Entry 8V5M (electron microscopy, 9.22 A resolution (very low resolution: no residue pairs are listed; an interface is given only as per-side residue counts)); this record covers chains A and C of the 4 polymer chains in the assembly.

Chain A:
Protein: DNA polymerase alpha catalytic subunit
Organism: Xenopus laevis
Notes: EC 2.7.7.7
Reference sequence: Q9DE46 (DPOLA_XENLA); residue numbers follow UniProt; this construct covers 335-1458
Amino-acid sequence (1127 residues; numbered 332 to 1458; the number before each row is that of its first residue):
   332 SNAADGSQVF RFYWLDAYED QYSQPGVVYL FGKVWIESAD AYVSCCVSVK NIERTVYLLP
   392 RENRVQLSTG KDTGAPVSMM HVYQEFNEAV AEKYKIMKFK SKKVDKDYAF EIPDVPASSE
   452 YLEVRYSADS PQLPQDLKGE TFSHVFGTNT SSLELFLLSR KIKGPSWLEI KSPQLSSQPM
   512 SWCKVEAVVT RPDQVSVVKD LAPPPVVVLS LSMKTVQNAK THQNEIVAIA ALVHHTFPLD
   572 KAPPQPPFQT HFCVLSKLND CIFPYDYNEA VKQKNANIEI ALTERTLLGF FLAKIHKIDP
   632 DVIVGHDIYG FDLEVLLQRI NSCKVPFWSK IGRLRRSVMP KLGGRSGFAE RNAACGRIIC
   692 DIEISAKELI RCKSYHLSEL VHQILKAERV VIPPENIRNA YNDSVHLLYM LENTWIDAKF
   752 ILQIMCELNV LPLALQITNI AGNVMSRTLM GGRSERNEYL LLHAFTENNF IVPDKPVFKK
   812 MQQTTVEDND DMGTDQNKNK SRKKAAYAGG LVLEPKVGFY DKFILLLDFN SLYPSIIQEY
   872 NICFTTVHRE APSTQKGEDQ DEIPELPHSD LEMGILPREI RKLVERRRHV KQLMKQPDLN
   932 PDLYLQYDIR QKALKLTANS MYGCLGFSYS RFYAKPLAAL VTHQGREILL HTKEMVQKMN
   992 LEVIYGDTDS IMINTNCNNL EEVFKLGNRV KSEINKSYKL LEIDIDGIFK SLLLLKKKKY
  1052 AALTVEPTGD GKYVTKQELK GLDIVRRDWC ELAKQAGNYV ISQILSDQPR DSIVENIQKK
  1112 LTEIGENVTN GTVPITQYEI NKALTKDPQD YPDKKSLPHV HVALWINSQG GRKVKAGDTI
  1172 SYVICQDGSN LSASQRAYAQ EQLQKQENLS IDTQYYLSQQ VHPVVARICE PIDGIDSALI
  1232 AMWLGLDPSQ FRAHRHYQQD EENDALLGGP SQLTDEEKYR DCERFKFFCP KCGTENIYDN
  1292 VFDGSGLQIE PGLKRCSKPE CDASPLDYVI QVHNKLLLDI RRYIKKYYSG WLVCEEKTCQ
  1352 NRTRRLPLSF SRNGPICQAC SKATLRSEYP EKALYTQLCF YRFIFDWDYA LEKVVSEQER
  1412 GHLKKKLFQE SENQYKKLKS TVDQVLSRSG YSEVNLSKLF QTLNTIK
Unresolved in the structure: 332-1270, 1453-1458
Differences from the reference sequence: expression tag (332-334)
Metal / ion sites: Zn2+ site 1: Cys1280, Cys1283, Cys1307, Cys1312; Zn2+ site 2: Cys1345, Cys1350, Cys1368, Cys1371
Swiss-Prot annotation at these positions:
  - zinc finger: Cys1280 to Pro1310 (CysA-type)
  - motif: Cys1345 to Cys1371 (CysB motif)
  - binding site (Zn(2+)): Cys1280, Cys1283, Cys1307, Cys1312, Cys1345, Cys1350, Cys1368, Cys1371

Chain C:
Protein: DNA primase large subunit
Organism: Xenopus laevis
Reference sequence: A0A1L8G3G3 (A0A1L8G3G3_XENLA); residue numbers follow UniProt; this construct covers 1-513
Amino-acid sequence (513 residues; each row starts with the number of its first residue):
     1 MLFSRDRKYR HNTRLTGDRK GDLYPSSLQF YQHPPTENIS LIEFETFAIE RLKLLKAVEN
    61 LGVSYVKNSE EYSKKLELEL RKLKFPYRPL HEEISDDVYD LRRKDHISHF ILRLAYCQSE
   121 DLRRWFIQQE MDLFKFRFGL LTKESVQEFL KLNDLQYVAI SEDEKNMHKE DLMNSSFGLS
   181 LTKMEDTEFY KVPFQAALDL VRPRKVFLWR GFAFIPHKDI VSIVLNDFRA KLSKALALSA
   241 RSLPVVQSDE RLQPLLNHLS HSYIGQDFSS QSNTGKISLE QIDGFAAKSF PLCMRQLHKS
   301 LRENHHLRHG GRMQYGLFLK GIGLTLEQAL QFWRLEFTKG KVDSEKFDKV YAYSIRHNYG
   361 KEGKRTDYTP YSCMKVILSN PPSQGDYHGC PFRHSDPELL KQKLQSFKVP SSGINQILEL
   421 VKGMHYQLAC QKYFELTHSV DDCGFSLNHP NQYFAESQKL LTGSREIKKE QTARDSPAVT
   481 ASQLSSSSSS ASIPKSQSSA PEMEDLEQIF SEY
Unresolved in the structure: 1-15, 265-513

Interface between chain A and chain C:
At this resolution (9 A) residue pairs are not listed: 17 residues of chain A and 21 of chain C lie at the interface.

Summary:
Chain A and chain C form an interface of 17 and 21 residues respectively. Cys1280(A), Cys1283(A), Cys1307(A)
and Cys1312(A) form the Zn2+ site 1. Cys1345(A), Cys1350(A), Cys1368(A) and Cys1371(A) coordinate Zn2+ site 2.
From UniProt: 8 Zn2+-binding residues on chain A.
Chain A is DNA polymerase alpha catalytic subunit and chain C is DNA primase large subunit, both from Xenopus
laevis; the structure, Tetramer core subcomplex (conformation 1) of Xenopus laevis DNA polymerase
alpha-primase, was determined by electron microscopy, deposited together with 8G99, 8G9F, 8G9L, 8G9N, 8G9O,
8UCU and 8 further entries.
